Entry 4S1S (X-ray diffraction, 3.39 A resolution); this record covers chains H and L of the 3 polymer chains in the assembly.

Chain H:
Protein: Fab of VRC01-lineage antibody, 45-VRC01.H5.F-185917 heavy chain
From: Homo sapiens
Notes: fragment: Fab of VRC01-lineage antibody, 45-VRC01.H5.F-185917 heavy chain; antibody fragment or engineered binder
Amino-acid sequence (228 residues; row label = number of the first residue in the row; a row labelled like 82A-82C holds insertion residues (82A, then the next letters in order)):
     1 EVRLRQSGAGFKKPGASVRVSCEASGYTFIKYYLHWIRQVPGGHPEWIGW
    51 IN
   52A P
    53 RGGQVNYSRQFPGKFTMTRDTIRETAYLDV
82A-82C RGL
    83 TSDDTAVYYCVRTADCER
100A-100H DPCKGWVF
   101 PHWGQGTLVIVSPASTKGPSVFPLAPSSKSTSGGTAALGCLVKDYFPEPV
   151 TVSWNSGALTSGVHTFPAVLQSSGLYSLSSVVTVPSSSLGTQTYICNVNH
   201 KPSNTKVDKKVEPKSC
Disulfides: Cys22-Cys92, Cys98-Cys100C, Cys140-Cys196

Chain L:
Protein: Fab of VRC01 light chain
From: Homo sapiens
Notes: fragment: Fab of VRC01 light chain; engineered mutation(s): N72T; antibody fragment or engineered binder
Amino-acid sequence (210 residues; row label = number of the first residue in the row; note: 6 numbers in that range are skipped by the numbering (no residue carries them; nothing is unmodelled there)):
     1 EIVLTQSPGTLSLSPGETAIISCRTSQYGS
    33 LAWYQQRPGQAPRLVIYSGSTRAAGIPDRFSGSRWGPDYTLTISNLESGD
    83 FGVYYCQQY
    96 EFFGQGTKVQVDIKRTVAAPSVFIFPPSDEQLKSGTASVVCLLNNFYPRE
   146 AKVQWKVDNALQSGNSQESVTEQDSKDSTYSLSSTLTLSKADYEKHKVYA
   196 CEVTHQGLSSPVTKSFNRGEC
Not modelled in the structure: 1-2
Disulfides: Cys23-Cys88, Cys136-Cys196

Chain H / chain L interface:
Cross-chain cystine bridges: Cys216(H)-Cys216(L)
Pairs across the interface (53; chain H residue first):
  Gln39(H) with Gln38(L), hydrogen bond; Tyr87(L)
  Gly43(H) with Tyr87(L)
  His44(H) with Phe98(L); Gly99(L); Gln100(L)
  Pro45(H) with Tyr87(L); Phe98(L)
  Trp47(H) with Glu96(L)
  Tyr91(H) with Gln38(L); Gln42(L); Ala43(L), hydrophobic; Pro44(L)
  Trp100F(H) with Gln89(L), hydrogen bond (backbone-side chain); Tyr91(L); Glu96(L)
  Val100G(H) with Leu46(L), hydrophobic; Tyr49(L), hydrophobic
  Phe100H(H) with Tyr36(L), hydrogen bond (backbone-side chain); Gln89(L)
  Pro101(H) with Leu46(L), hydrophobic
  Trp103(H) with Pro44(L)
  Gly104(H) with Ala43(L)
  Phe122(H) with Ser123(L); Gln126(L)
  Pro123(H) with Ser123(L)
  Leu124(H) with Phe120(L)
  Ala125(H) with Phe120(L)
  Pro126(H) with Ile119(L)
  Ser128(H) with Cys216(L), hydrogen bond
  Thr131(H) with Lys209(L)
  Thr135(H) with Phe118(L)
  Ala137(H) with Phe118(L), hydrophobic; Phe120(L)
  Leu141(H) with Gln126(L)
  Lys143(H) with Gln126(L); Ser133(L)
  His164(H) with Asn140(L); Ser176(L), hydrogen bond
  Phe166(H) with Ser164(L); Thr166(L); Ser176(L); Leu177(L); Ser178(L)
  Pro167(H) with Ser164(L), hydrogen bond (backbone-side chain); Val165(L)
  Val169(H) with Gln162(L); Glu163(L)
  Val181(H) with Leu137(L), hydrophobic
  Thr183(H) with Asn139(L)
  Lys209(H) with Glu125(L), salt bridge
  Lys214(H) with Pro121(L)
  Cys216(H) with Cys216(L), disulfide
Other interface residues (no listed pair), chain H (40 interface residues in all): Ile37, Gln105, Val121, Ser130, Leu138, Leu170, Gln171, Ser179
Other interface residues (no listed pair), chain L (41 interface residues in all): Pro122, Asp124, Ser129, Thr131, Val135, Asp169

Overview:
40 residues of chain H and 41 residues of chain L are in contact; the contacts include 1 disulfide bond, 6
hydrogen bonds and 1 salt bridge. Among the polar pairs are Lys209(H)-Glu125(L), Gln39(H)-Gln38(L) and
Phe100H(H)-Tyr36(L).
Here chain H is Fab of VRC01-lineage antibody, 45-VRC01.H5.F-185917 heavy chain and chain L is Fab of VRC01
light chain, both from Homo sapiens. Entry 4S1S (Crystal structure of a VRC01-lineage antibody,
45-VRC01.H5.F-185917, in complex with clade A/E HIV-1 gp120 core) was determined by X-ray diffraction,
deposited together with 4S1Q, 4S1R, 4XNY, 4XNZ, 4XVS and 4XVT.
